6RE6 - chains R and S of the 31 polymer chains in the assembly; structure by electron microscopy, 3.40 A resolution.

== Chain R ==
Name: Mitochondrial ATP synthase subunit delta
Organism: Polytomella sp. Pringsheim 198.80
UniProtKB: D7P7X6 (D7P7X6_9CHLO); residue numbers follow UniProt; this construct covers 1-199
Chain sequence (199 residues; row label = number of the first residue in the row):
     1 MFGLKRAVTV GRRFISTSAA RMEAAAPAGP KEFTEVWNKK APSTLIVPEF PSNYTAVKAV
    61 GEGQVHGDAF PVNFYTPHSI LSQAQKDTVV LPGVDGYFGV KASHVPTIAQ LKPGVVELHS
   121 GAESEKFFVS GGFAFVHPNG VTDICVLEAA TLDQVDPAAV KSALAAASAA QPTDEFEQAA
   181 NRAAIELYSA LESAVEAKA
Unresolved in the structure: 1-22

== Chain S ==
Name: ATP synthase gamma chain, mitochondrial
Organism: Polytomella sp. Pringsheim 198.80
UniProtKB: Q4LDE7 (Q4LDE7_9CHLO); numbering as in UniProt (aligned over 1-317)
Chain sequence (317 residues; each row starts with the number of its first residue):
     1 MALRKAVLSL GLSQGVAAEA VLGSGMFNAV QHESVRYASN QAVKQRIRAI KNIGKITKAM
    61 KMVAASKMKN AQIAVEQSRG LVDPFVRLFG DFPAVNSNKS VVVAVTSDKG LCGGLNSNIT
   121 KYTRATLATT ESEGKDVVVV SIGDKGRSQL TRIESQRYQL AIADTYKVRV TFGQASLIVE
   181 ELIKHNPQSY QILFNKFRSA ISFKPTVATI LSPDLLEKQL EDVTGNSLDA YDIEASHERS
   241 DVLRDLTEFH LGVTLYNAML ENNCSEHASR MSAMENSTKS AGEMLGKLTL DYNRKRQATI
   301 TTELIEIIAG ASALMDE
Unresolved in the structure: 1-38, 316-317

== Chain R / chain S interface ==
Contacting residue pairs (94):
  Glu23(R) - Gln219(S)
  Glu23(R) - Asp222(S)
  Glu23(R) - Thr224(S)
  Ala24(R) - Asp222(S)  hydrogen bond (backbone-backbone)
  Ala26(R) - Asn96(S)
  Ala26(R) - Leu220(S)
  Ala28(R) - Phe92(S)
  Ala28(R) - Ala94(S)
  Gly29(R) - Asp91(S)
  Gly29(R) - Pro93(S)
  Pro30(R) - Asp91(S)
  Glu32(R) - Ala94(S)
  Phe33(R) - Pro93(S)  hydrophobic
  Phe33(R) - Ala94(S)  hydrophobic
  Phe33(R) - Thr129(S)
  Val36(R) - Thr129(S)
  Trp37(R) - Ala125(S)  hydrogen bond (side chain-backbone)
  Trp37(R) - Thr126(S)
  Trp37(R) - Thr129(S)
  Lys40(R) - Ala128(S)
  Leu45(R) - Lys121(S)
  Leu45(R) - Tyr122(S)  hydrophobic
  Leu45(R) - Ala125(S)  hydrophobic
  Ile46(R) - Tyr122(S)  hydrogen bond (backbone-side chain)
  Pro48(R) - Tyr122(S)  hydrophobic
  Pro48(R) - Pro205(S)
  Pro48(R) - Val207(S)  hydrophobic
  Glu49(R) - Lys204(S)  salt bridge
  Glu49(R) - Pro205(S)  hydrogen bond (backbone-backbone)
  Glu49(R) - Thr206(S)
  Glu49(R) - Val207(S)  hydrogen bond (backbone-backbone)
  Phe50(R) - Asp91(S)
  Phe50(R) - Pro93(S)  hydrophobic
  Phe50(R) - Val207(S)  hydrophobic
  Pro51(R) - Asp91(S)
  Pro51(R) - Val207(S)
  Ser52(R) - Asp91(S)  hydrogen bond
  Tyr54(R) - Lys196(S)
  Tyr54(R) - Arg198(S)
  Thr55(R) - Asp83(S)
  Thr55(R) - Val86(S)
  Val57(R) - Arg87(S)  hydrogen bond (backbone-side chain)
  Lys58(R) - Arg87(S)
  Ala59(R) - Arg87(S)
  Ala59(R) - Tyr231(S)
  Asn73(R) - Arg87(S)
  Tyr75(R) - Gly80(S)
  Tyr75(R) - Leu81(S)  hydrophobic
  Tyr75(R) - Pro84(S)
  Thr76(R) - Leu81(S)
  Pro77(R) - Ser78(S)  hydrogen bond (backbone-side chain)
  Pro77(R) - Leu81(S)
  Pro77(R) - Phe172(S)  hydrophobic
  Pro77(R) - Tyr256(S)
  His78(R) - Gln77(S)
  Ser79(R) - Gln77(S)
  Ile80(R) - Gln77(S)  hydrogen bond (backbone-side chain)
  Ile80(R) - Gly80(S)
  Val94(R) - Glu234(S)
  Val94(R) - Ala235(S)
  Val94(R) - Ser236(S)
  Asp95(R) - Ala235(S)
  Pro106(R) - Ala230(S)
  Pro106(R) - Tyr231(S)
  Pro106(R) - Asp232(S)  hydrogen bond (backbone-backbone)
  Thr107(R) - Tyr231(S)
  Thr107(R) - Asp232(S)
  Ile108(R) - Leu88(S)  hydrophobic
  Ile108(R) - Tyr231(S)  hydrophobic
  Ile108(R) - Asp232(S)  hydrogen bond (backbone-backbone)
  Ile108(R) - Ile233(S)
  Ile108(R) - Glu234(S)  hydrogen bond (backbone-backbone)
  Ile108(R) - Leu246(S)  hydrophobic
  Ala109(R) - Glu234(S)
  Gln110(R) - Glu234(S)
  Gln110(R) - Ala235(S)
  Phe133(R) - Val242(S)  hydrophobic
  Phe133(R) - Asp245(S)
  Phe133(R) - Leu246(S)  hydrophobic
  Phe135(R) - Pro84(S)  hydrophobic
  Phe135(R) - Leu88(S)  hydrophobic
  Phe135(R) - Leu246(S)  hydrophobic
  Val136(R) - Tyr231(S)
  His137(R) - Arg87(S)
  His137(R) - Leu88(S)
  His137(R) - Tyr231(S)
  Pro138(R) - Tyr231(S)
  Asp143(R) - Pro84(S)
  Asp143(R) - Arg87(S)  salt bridge
  Cys145(R) - Leu81(S)  hydrophobic
  Cys145(R) - Pro84(S)  hydrophobic
  Cys145(R) - Phe249(S)
  Leu147(R) - Phe172(S)  hydrophobic
  Leu147(R) - Phe249(S)  hydrophobic
Also at the interface, not in a pair above, chain R (49 interface residues in all): Ala41, Val47, Phe98, Val141
Also at the interface, not in a pair above, chain S (52 interface residues in all): Glu76, Phe85, Val95, Asn118, Thr130, Ala208, Val223, Gly225, Leu228

== Overview ==
The interface between chain R and chain S involves 49 residues on one side and 52 on the other, with 12
hydrogen bonds and 2 salt bridges. Polar pairs include Glu49(R)-Lys204(S), Asp143(R)-Arg87(S) and
Trp37(R)-Ala125(S).
Chain R is Mitochondrial ATP synthase subunit delta and chain S is ATP synthase gamma chain, mitochondrial,
both from Polytomella sp. Pringsheim 198.80; the structure, Cryo-EM structure of Polytomella F-ATP synthase,
Rotary substate 2C, monomer-masked refinement, was determined by electron microscopy (same publication as
6RD4, 6RD5, 6RD6, 6RD7, 6RD8, 6RD9 and 46 further entries).
